6B94 - chain A; structure by X-ray diffraction, 1.80 A resolution.

== Chain A ==
Name: Galectin-1
From: Homo sapiens
UniProtKB: P09382 (LEG1_HUMAN); residues 1-134 here correspond to UniProt positions 2-135 (UniProt number = residue number + 1)
Sequence (134 residues; numbered 1 to 134; the number before each row is that of its first residue):
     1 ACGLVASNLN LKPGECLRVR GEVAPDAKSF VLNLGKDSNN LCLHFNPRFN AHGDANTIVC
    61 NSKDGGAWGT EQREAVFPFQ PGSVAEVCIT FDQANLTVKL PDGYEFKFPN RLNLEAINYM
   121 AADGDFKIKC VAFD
Covalent attachments: beta-mercaptoethanol (BME) linked to Cys16, Cys42, Cys60, Cys88, Cys130

== In short ==
Chain A is Galectin-1 (Homo sapiens); the structure, Crystal structure of Human galectin-1 in complex with
Lactulose, was determined by X-ray diffraction, deposited together with 6B8K.
